8RVQ - chains D and E of the 28 polymer chains in the assembly; structure by electron microscopy, 2.02 A resolution.

[Chain D]
Molecule: Proteasome subunit alpha type-4
From: Saccharomyces cerevisiae
UniProtKB: P40303 (PSA4_YEAST); residues 1-254 here = UniProt positions 1-254
Sequence (254 residues; numbered 1 to 254; the number before each row is that of its first residue):
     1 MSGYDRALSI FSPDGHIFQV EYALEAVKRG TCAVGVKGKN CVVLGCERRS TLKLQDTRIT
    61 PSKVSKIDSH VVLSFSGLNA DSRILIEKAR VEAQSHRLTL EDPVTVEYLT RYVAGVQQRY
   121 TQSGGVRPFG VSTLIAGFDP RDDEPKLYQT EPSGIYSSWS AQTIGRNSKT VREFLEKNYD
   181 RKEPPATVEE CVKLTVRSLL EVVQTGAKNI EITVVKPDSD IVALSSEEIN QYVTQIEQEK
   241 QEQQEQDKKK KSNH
Disordered / not traced: 1-2, 243-254
Curated features (UniProtKB/Swiss-Prot):
  - modified residue: Thr60 (Phosphothreonine)

[Chain E]
Molecule: Proteasome subunit alpha type-5
From: Saccharomyces cerevisiae
UniProtKB: P32379 (PSA5_YEAST); residues 1-260 here = UniProt positions 1-260
Sequence (260 residues; row label = number of the first residue in the row):
     1 MFLTRSEYDR GVSTFSPEGR LFQVEYSLEA IKLGSTAIGI ATKEGVVLGV EKRATSPLLE
    61 SDSIEKIVEI DRHIGCAMSG LTADARSMIE HARTAAVTHN LYYDEDINVE SLTQSVCDLA
   121 LRFGEGASGE ERLMSRPFGV ALLIAGHDAD DGYQLFHAEP SGTFYRYNAK AIGSGSEGAQ
   181 AELLNEWHSS LTLKEAELLV LKILKQVMEE KLDENNAQLS CITKQDGFKI YDNEKTAELI
   241 KELKEKEAAE SPEEADVEMS
Disordered / not traced: 1-9, 130, 249-260

[Chain D / chain E interface]
Residue-residue contacts (52; chain D residue first):
  Ala7(D) with Ser135(E)
  Ser9(D) with Arg136(E)
  Ile10(D) with Val12(E), hydrophobic; Gln23(E)
  Phe11(D) with Gln23(E), hydrogen bond (backbone-side chain); Tyr26(E), hydrophobic; Ser27(E); Ala30(E), hydrophobic; Leu81(E), hydrophobic; Arg136(E); Pro137(E); Gly139(E)
  Ser12(D) with Tyr26(E)
  Pro13(D) with Tyr26(E), hydrophobic
  Gly15(D) with Tyr26(E); Ala30(E)
  His16(D) with Leu33(E)
  Ile17(D) with Leu81(E), hydrophobic; Arg136(E)
  Lys37(D) with Glu60(E), salt bridge
  Gln118(D) with Ala83(E); Asp84(E), hydrogen bond
  Arg119(D) with Ser87(E)
  Thr121(D) with Arg136(E)
  Gln122(D) with Leu133(E); Met134(E); Ser135(E), hydrogen bond (backbone-side chain)
  Ser123(D) with Ser135(E), hydrogen bond (backbone-side chain)
  Gly124(D) with Ser135(E)
  Ser153(D) with Ala83(E)
  Ile155(D) with Ala83(E), hydrophobic
  Tyr156(D) with Arg86(E), hydrogen bond
  Ser157(D) with Leu59(E); Ser63(E)
  Ser158(D) with Glu60(E), hydrogen bond; Ser63(E), hydrogen bond
  Trp159(D) with Thr55(E); Ser56(E); Leu58(E); Leu59(E); Glu60(E)
  Ser160(D) with Leu58(E), hydrogen bond (backbone-backbone); Glu60(E)
  Ala161(D) with Leu58(E)
  Leu175(D) with Leu58(E), hydrophobic
  Glu176(D) with Ser56(E), hydrogen bond; Pro57(E); Leu58(E)
  Arg181(D) with Pro57(E); Leu58(E), hydrogen bond (side chain-backbone); Leu59(E); Glu60(E)
Interface residues without a listed pair, chain D (33 interface residues in all): Asp14, Glu107, Arg111, Gly154, Arg172, Tyr179
Interface residues without a listed pair, chain E (28 interface residues in all): Glu29, Glu65, Thr82, Phe138

[Summary]
33 residues of chain D and 28 residues of chain E are in contact, with 10 hydrogen bonds and 1 salt bridge.
Polar contacts include Lys37(D)-Glu60(E), Phe11(D)-Gln23(E) and Gln118(D)-Asp84(E).
Chain D is Proteasome subunit alpha type-4 and chain E is Proteasome subunit alpha type-5, both from
Saccharomyces cerevisiae; the structure, 20S proteasome from pre1-1, was determined by electron microscopy,
deposited together with 8RVL, 8RVO, 8RVP and 9GBK.
